Entry 7N6E (X-ray diffraction, 3.20 A resolution); this record covers chains A and I of the 5 polymer chains in the assembly.

[Chain A]
Name: MHC class I antigen
From: Homo sapiens
Reference sequence: Q861F7 (Q861F7_HUMAN); numbering as in UniProt (aligned over 1-278)
Amino-acid sequence (278 residues; each row starts with the number of its first residue):
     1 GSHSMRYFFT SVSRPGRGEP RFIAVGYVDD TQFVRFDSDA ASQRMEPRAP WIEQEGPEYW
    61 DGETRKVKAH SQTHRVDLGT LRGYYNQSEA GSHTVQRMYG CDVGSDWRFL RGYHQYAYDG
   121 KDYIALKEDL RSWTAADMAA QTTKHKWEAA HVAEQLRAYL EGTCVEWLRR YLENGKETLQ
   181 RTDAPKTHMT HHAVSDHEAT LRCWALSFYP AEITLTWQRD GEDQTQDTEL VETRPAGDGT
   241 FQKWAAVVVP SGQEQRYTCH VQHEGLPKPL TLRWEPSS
Disordered / not traced: 223-225, 275-278
Cystine bridges: Cys101-Cys164, Cys203-Cys259

[Chain I]
Name: TRAV12-1 TCR-alpha
From: Homo sapiens
Amino-acid sequence (202 residues; row label = number of the first residue in the row; note: 20 numbers in that range are skipped by the numbering (no residue carries them; nothing is unmodelled there)):
     1 RKEVEQDPGP FNVPEGATVA FNCTYSNSA
    36 SQSFFWYRQD CRKEPKLLMS VYS
    63 SGN
    67 ED
    74 GRFTAQLNRA SQYISLLIRD SKLSDSATYL CVVNRN
   114 NDMRFGAGTR LTVKPNIQNP DPAVYQLRDS KSSDKSVCLF TDFDSQTNVS QSKDSDVYIT
   174 DKCVLDMRSM DFKSNSAVAW SNKSDFACAN AFNNSIIPED TFFPSPESS
Disordered / not traced: 220-222
Cystine bridges: Cys23-Cys104
What the authors report for this chain:
  - specificity-determining residues: Gln37, Ser38 (by similarity / conservation)

[Interface between chain A and chain I]
Pairs across the interface (14; chain A residue first):
  Arg65(A) - Arg108(I)
  Arg65(A) - Asn109(I)  hydrogen bond
  Lys66(A) - Asn109(I)
  Ala150(A) - Tyr57(I)
  His151(A) - Tyr57(I)  hydrogen bond
  Glu154(A) - Tyr57(I)
  Glu154(A) - Ser63(I)  hydrogen bond
  Glu154(A) - Arg82(I)
  Gln155(A) - Gln37(I)  hydrogen bond (backbone-side chain)
  Gln155(A) - Ser38(I)  hydrogen bond
  Ala158(A) - Gln37(I)
  Ala158(A) - Arg82(I)
  Thr163(A) - Ser28(I)
  Thr163(A) - Ala29(I)
Also at the interface, not in a pair above, chain A (10 interface residues in all): Leu156, Tyr159
Also at the interface, not in a pair above, chain I (10 interface residues in all): Ser58

[Summary]
Chain A and chain I each contribute 10 residues to their interface, with 5 hydrogen bonds. Among the polar
pairs are Arg65(A)-Asn109(I), His151(A)-Tyr57(I) and Glu154(A)-Ser63(I). The paper reports specificity
determinants Gln37(I) and Ser38(I).
Here chain A is MHC class I antigen and chain I is TRAV12-1 TCR-alpha, both from Homo sapiens. Entry 7N6E (TCR
peptide HLA-A2 complex) was determined by X-ray diffraction together with 7N6D from the same study.
